PDB entry 5O4I | X-ray diffraction, 1.80 A resolution | chains A and C of the 3 polymer chains in the assembly

# Chain A (and C)
Molecule: Two-domain laccase
Organism: Streptomyces griseoflavus
Notes: EC 1.10.3.2; chain C of this document is another copy of the same molecule, construct and numbering; everything in this record applies to it too
UniProtKB: A0A0M4FJ81 (A0A0M4FJ81_9ACTN); residue numbers follow UniProt; this construct covers 1-322
Sequence (322 residues; numbered 1 to 322; the number before each row is that of its first residue):
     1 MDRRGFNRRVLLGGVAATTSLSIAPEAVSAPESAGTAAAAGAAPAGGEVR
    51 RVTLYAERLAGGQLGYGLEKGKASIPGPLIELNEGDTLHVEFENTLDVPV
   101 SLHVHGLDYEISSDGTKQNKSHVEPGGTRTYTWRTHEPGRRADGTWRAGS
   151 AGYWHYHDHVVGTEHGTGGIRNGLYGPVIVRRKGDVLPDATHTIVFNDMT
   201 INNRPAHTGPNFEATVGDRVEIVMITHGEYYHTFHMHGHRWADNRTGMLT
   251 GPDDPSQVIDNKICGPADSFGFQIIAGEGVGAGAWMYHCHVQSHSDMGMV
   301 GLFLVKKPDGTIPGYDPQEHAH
Disordered / not traced: 1-39, 318-322 (chain C: 1-40, 318-322)
Construct notes: engineered mutation L54 (Met in A0A0M4FJ81), L64 (Met in A0A0M4FJ81), L96 (Met in A0A0M4FJ81)
Ion coordination: Cu ion site 1: H103, H105, H157 (shared with 1 residue of chain B); Cu ion site 2: H159 (shared with 2 residues of chain B); Cu ion site 3: H232, C289, H294; Cu ion site 4: H237, H288 (shared with H159(C) of chain C); Cu ion site 5: H290 (shared with H103(C), H105(C), H157(C) of chain C)

# Chain A / chain C interface
Residue-residue contacts (83):
  V186(A) with T145(C)
  R219(A) with D143(C), salt bridge; T145(C), hydrogen bond
  Y231(A) with E229(C), hydrogen bond (side chain-backbone); Y230(C), hydrogen bond (side chain-backbone); Y231(C), hydrogen bond (side chain-backbone); P266(C)
  T233(A) with G265(C); P266(C), hydrogen bond (side chain-backbone)
  H235(A) with H103(C); H105(C)
  H237(A) with H103(C); Y109(C); D114(C), salt bridge; T116(C); H159(C)
  G238(A) with Y109(C), hydrogen bond (backbone-side chain)
  R240(A) with G106(C), hydrogen bond (side chain-backbone); L107(C); D108(C), salt bridge
  L249(A) with W146(C); A148(C), hydrophobic
  T250(A) with R140(C)
  G251(A) with R140(C); W146(C)
  P252(A) with R140(C); W146(C), hydrophobic
  P255(A) with N244(C); D254(C); S256(C)
  Q257(A) with D243(C); N244(C)
  V258(A) with A148(C), hydrophobic; W154(C)
  I259(A) with W154(C), hydrophobic
  D260(A) with H105(C), salt bridge; G106(C), hydrogen bond (side chain-backbone); W154(C)
  N261(A) with H105(C); P266(C), hydrogen bond (side chain-backbone); A267(C), hydrogen bond (side chain-backbone); D268(C), hydrogen bond
  I263(A) with C264(C); G265(C); D268(C)
  I275(A) with R141(C)
  E278(A) with R141(C), salt bridge; R147(C), salt bridge
  G279(A) with D108(C); R147(C)
  V280(A) with Y109(C); E110(C)
  A282(A) with I111(C)
  G283(A) with I111(C)
  A284(A) with I111(C); Q118(C); N119(C), hydrogen bond (backbone-side chain)
  W285(A) with Y109(C); E110(C); I111(C)
  M286(A) with T116(C); Q118(C); H165(C)
  H288(A) with H165(C)
  H290(A) with H105(C), hydrogen bond; H157(C), hydrogen bond; P266(C); A267(C)
  V291(A) with G228(C); E229(C); P266(C), hydrophobic
  Q292(A) with H165(C), hydrogen bond (side chain-backbone); T167(C), hydrogen bond; I170(C); G228(C), hydrogen bond (backbone-backbone); E229(C)
  S293(A) with E229(C), hydrogen bond
  S295(A) with H165(C)
  D296(A) with T163(C), hydrogen bond; H165(C), salt bridge; T167(C), hydrogen bond
  V300(A) with H165(C)
  Y315(A) with Q118(C)
Also at the interface, not in a pair above, chain A (42 interface residues in all): M248, K262, H294, L302, G314
Also at the interface, not in a pair above, chain C (45 interface residues in all): H136, G149, G166, R245, P255, I263

# In short
The interface between chain A and chain C involves 42 residues on one side and 45 on the other; the contacts
include 20 hydrogen bonds and 7 salt bridges. Among the polar pairs are R219(A)-D143(C), H237(A)-D114(C) and
R240(A)-D108(C).
Chain A and chain C are both Two-domain laccase (Streptomyces griseoflavus); the structure, Crystal Structure
of mutant M54L/M64L/M96L of Two-Domain Laccase from Streptomyces griseoflavus dialyzed against solution
containing 0.25 ..., was determined by X-ray diffraction (same publication as 5O3K and 5O4Q).
